Entry 8UE2 (X-ray diffraction, 3.00 A resolution); this record covers chains A and B.

Chain A (and B):
Name: Potassium channel subfamily K member 2
From: Mus musculus
Notes: chain B of this document is another copy of the same molecule, construct and numbering; everything in this record applies to it too
Reference sequence: P97438 (KCNK2_MOUSE), isoform P97438-2; numbering as in UniProt (aligned over 35-321)
Amino-acid sequence (287 residues; each row starts with the number of its first residue):
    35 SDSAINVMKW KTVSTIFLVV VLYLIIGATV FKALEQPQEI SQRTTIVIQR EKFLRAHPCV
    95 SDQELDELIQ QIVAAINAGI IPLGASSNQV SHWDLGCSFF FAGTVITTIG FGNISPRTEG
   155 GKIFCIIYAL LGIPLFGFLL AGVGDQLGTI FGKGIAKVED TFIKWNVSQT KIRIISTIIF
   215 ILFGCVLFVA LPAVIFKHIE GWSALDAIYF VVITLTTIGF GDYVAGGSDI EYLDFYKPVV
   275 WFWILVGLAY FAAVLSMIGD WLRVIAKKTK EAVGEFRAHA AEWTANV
Unresolved in the structure: 114-124 (chain B: 317-321)
Differences from the reference sequence: engineered mutation Arg84 (Lys in P97438), Glu85 (Gln in P97438), Lys86 (Thr in P97438), Leu88 (Ile in P97438), Arg89 (Ala in P97438), Ala90 (Gln in P97438), Pro92 (Ala in P97438), Ser95 (Asn in P97438), Asp96 (Ser in P97438), Gln97 (Thr in P97438), Ala119 (Asn in P97438), Cys131 (Ser in P97438), Ala300 (Ser in P97438), Ala306 (Glu in P97438)
Metal / ion sites: K+ site 1: Thr142, Ile143, Thr251, Ile252 (shared with Thr142(B), Ile143(B), Thr251(B), Ile252(B) of chain B); K+ site 2: Thr142, Thr251 (shared with Thr142(B), Thr251(B) of chain B); K+ site 3: Ile143, Gly144, Ile252, Gly253 (shared with Ile143(B), Gly144(B), Ile252(B), Gly253(B) of chain B); K+ site 4: Gly144, Phe145, Gly253, Phe254 (shared with Gly144(B), Phe145(B), Gly253(B), Phe254(B) of chain B)
Residues lining bound ligands:
  - Cd2+ (CD): Ser125, Asp128, Cys131
  - Q6F (N-[(2,4-dichlorophenyl)methyl]-4-[(methylsulfonyl)amino]benzamide): Ser125, His126, Gly130, Cys131, Phe134, Gly137, Thr138, Thr141, Ile143, Phe145, Asn147, Ile148, Val258, Ala259, Gly260, Gly261, Lys271, Val274, Trp275, Ile278
  - hexadecane (R16), molecule 1: Thr46, Thr49, Ile50, Val53, Leu296, Ile299, Ala300, Thr303, Lys304
  - hexadecane (R16), molecule 2: Tyr57, Ile60, Lys304, Val307
  - hexadecane (R16), molecule 3: Phe133, Lys271, Pro272, Trp275, Phe276
  - hexadecane (R16), molecule 4: Glu153, Gly154, Ile157, Phe158
  - hexadecane (R16), molecule 5: Leu221, Leu225, Pro226, Ile229, Phe230, Val273, Val274, Phe276, Trp277
  - hexadecane (R16), molecule 6: Ala238, Leu239, Ile242
Reported in the primary citation:
  - binding site for Q6F: Phe134, Gly260, Lys271, Trp275
  - mutagenesis - G171F, A286F: unchanged expression

Interface between chain A and chain B:
Residue-residue contacts (194):
  Lys43(A) with Asp179(B), salt bridge; Gln180(B)
  Trp44(A) with Gln180(B)
  Val47(A) with Gly176(B)
  Ile50(A) with Leu173(B)
  Phe51(A) with Leu173(B), hydrophobic
  Val53(A) with Leu169(B), hydrophobic
  Val54(A) with Leu169(B), hydrophobic; Leu173(B), hydrophobic
  Tyr57(A) with Ile140(B), hydrophobic; Tyr162(B), hydrogen bond (side chain-backbone); Leu165(B); Gly166(B), hydrogen bond (side chain-backbone)
  Leu58(A) with Phe133(B), hydrophobic; Ala136(B); Gly137(B); Ile140(B), hydrophobic; Tyr162(B); Trp275(B), hydrophobic
  Ile59(A) with Phe133(B)
  Gly61(A) with Tyr162(B)
  Ala62(A) with Ser132(B), hydrogen bond (backbone-side chain); Phe133(B)
  Val64(A) with Phe158(B), hydrophobic
  Phe65(A) with Trp127(B), hydrophobic; Ser132(B); Phe135(B), hydrophobic; Gly155(B); Phe158(B), hydrophobic; Cys159(B), hydrophobic
  Lys66(A) with Trp127(B); Asp128(B); Ser132(B)
  Leu68(A) with Thr152(B), hydrogen bond (backbone-side chain); Gly154(B); Gly155(B)
  Glu69(A) with Trp127(B); Pro150(B); Arg151(B), hydrogen bond (side chain-backbone); Thr152(B), hydrogen bond (side chain-backbone); Gly155(B)
  Gln70(A) with Ser125(B), hydrogen bond; Trp127(B)
  Gln72(A) with Thr152(B)
  Glu73(A) with Ser125(B), hydrogen bond; His126(B), hydrogen bond (side chain-backbone); Trp127(B), hydrogen bond (side chain-backbone)
  Arg77(A) with Gly113(B), hydrogen bond (side chain-backbone); Gln123(B); Val124(B), hydrogen bond (side chain-backbone); Ser125(B); His126(B), hydrogen bond
  Ile80(A) with Ala109(B), hydrophobic; Ile114(B), hydrophobic
  Gln83(A) with Gln105(B)
  Arg84(A) with Pro116(B), hydrogen bond (side chain-backbone); Leu117(B); Gly118(B)
  Phe87(A) with Leu102(B), hydrophobic; Gln105(B)
  His91(A) with Ser95(B); Glu98(B), salt bridge
  Cys93(A) with His91(B); Cys93(B), disulfide; Val94(B), hydrophobic
  Val94(A) with Val94(B), hydrophobic
  Glu98(A) with His91(B), salt bridge
  Asp100(A) with Leu117(B)
  Glu101(A) with Phe87(B)
  Leu102(A) with Leu99(B), hydrophobic; Leu102(B), hydrophobic
  Ile103(A) with Pro116(B)
  Gln105(A) with Gln83(B)
  Ile106(A) with Ile103(B), hydrophobic; Ile106(B), hydrophobic
  Ala109(A) with Ile80(B), hydrophobic
  Ala112(A) with Gln76(B)
  Ser125(A) with Gln70(B), hydrogen bond; Glu73(B); Arg77(B)
  His126(A) with Glu73(B), hydrogen bond (backbone-side chain); Arg77(B)
  Trp127(A) with Phe65(B), hydrophobic; Lys66(B); Glu69(B); Gln70(B); Glu73(B), hydrogen bond (backbone-side chain)
  Asp128(A) with Lys66(B); Gln70(B)
  Leu129(A) with Lys66(B)
  Ser132(A) with Ala62(B), hydrogen bond (side chain-backbone); Phe65(B); Lys66(B)
  Phe133(A) with Leu58(B), hydrophobic; Ile59(B); Ala62(B)
  Phe135(A) with Phe65(B), hydrophobic; Phe254(B), hydrophobic
  Ala136(A) with Leu58(B)
  Gly137(A) with Leu58(B)
  Val139(A) with Ile252(B); Phe254(B), hydrophobic
  Ile140(A) with Leu58(B), hydrophobic
  Thr142(A) with Thr250(B); Thr251(B); Ile252(B)
  Ile143(A) with Ile252(B)
  Gly144(A) with Ile252(B); Gly253(B); Phe254(B)
  Phe145(A) with Phe254(B)
  Gly146(A) with Phe254(B)
  Ser149(A) with Asp256(B)
  Pro150(A) with Glu69(B); Tyr243(B)
  Arg151(A) with Glu69(B), hydrogen bond (backbone-side chain); Asp256(B), salt bridge
  Thr152(A) with Leu68(B), hydrogen bond (side chain-backbone); Glu69(B), hydrogen bond
  Glu153(A) with Leu239(B)
  Gly154(A) with Leu68(B)
  Gly155(A) with Phe65(B); Glu69(B)
  Lys156(A) with Asp240(B), salt bridge; Tyr243(B); Tyr257(B), hydrogen bond
  Ile157(A) with Leu239(B), hydrophobic
  Phe158(A) with Val64(B), hydrophobic; Phe65(B), hydrophobic
  Cys159(A) with Phe65(B), hydrophobic; Phe254(B), hydrophobic
  Ile160(A) with Tyr243(B), hydrophobic; Val246(B), hydrophobic
  Tyr162(A) with Tyr57(B), hydrogen bond (side chain-backbone); Leu58(B); Gly61(B)
  Ala163(A) with Ile252(B), hydrophobic
  Leu164(A) with Ile292(B)
  Leu165(A) with Tyr57(B); Leu296(B)
  Gly166(A) with Tyr57(B), hydrogen bond (backbone-side chain)
  Ile167(A) with Thr250(B)
  Pro168(A) with Leu289(B); Ile292(B), hydrophobic; Gly293(B); Leu296(B), hydrophobic
  Leu169(A) with Val53(B), hydrophobic; Val54(B), hydrophobic; Leu296(B)
  Phe172(A) with Gly293(B); Arg297(B)
  Leu173(A) with Ile50(B), hydrophobic; Phe51(B), hydrophobic; Val54(B), hydrophobic
  Gly176(A) with Val47(B)
  Asp179(A) with Lys43(B), salt bridge
  Gln180(A) with Asn40(B); Lys43(B); Trp44(B)
  Thr183(A) with Asn40(B)
  Leu239(A) with Glu153(B); Ile157(B), hydrophobic
  Asp240(A) with Lys156(B), salt bridge
  Tyr243(A) with Pro150(B); Lys156(B); Ile160(B), hydrophobic
  Val246(A) with Ile160(B), hydrophobic
  Thr250(A) with Thr142(B); Ile167(B)
  Thr251(A) with Thr142(B)
  Ile252(A) with Val139(B); Thr142(B); Ile143(B); Gly144(B); Ala163(B), hydrophobic
  Gly253(A) with Gly144(B)
  Phe254(A) with Phe135(B), hydrophobic; Val139(B), hydrophobic; Gly144(B); Phe145(B); Gly146(B); Cys159(B), hydrophobic
  Asp256(A) with Ser149(B), hydrogen bond
  Tyr257(A) with Lys156(B), hydrogen bond
  Trp275(A) with Leu58(B), hydrophobic
  Leu289(A) with Pro168(B)
  Ile292(A) with Leu164(B); Pro168(B), hydrophobic
  Gly293(A) with Pro168(B); Phe172(B)
  Leu296(A) with Leu165(B); Pro168(B), hydrophobic; Leu169(B)
  Arg297(A) with Phe172(B)
Also at the interface, not in a pair above, chain A (109 interface residues in all): Asn40, Val55, Gln76, Val81, Thr138, Ile161, Phe170, Val177, Ile242, Ile247, Leu279, Phe285
Also at the interface, not in a pair above, chain B (113 interface residues in all): Val55, Gln72, Ala112, Leu129, Ile161, Phe170, Thr183, Lys187, Ile242, Ile247, Leu279, Phe285
Disulfides between the chains: Cys93(A)-Cys93(B)

In short:
109 residues of chain A face 113 of chain B across their interface, with 1 disulfide bond, 26 hydrogen bonds
and 7 salt bridges. Among the polar pairs are Lys43(A)-Asp179(B), His91(A)-Glu98(B) and Arg151(A)-Asp256(B).
The paper reports a binding site for Q6F at Phe134(A), Gly260(A) and Lys271(A) among others; G171F and A286F
of chain A leave expression unchanged.
Both chains are Potassium channel subfamily K member 2 (Mus musculus). Entry 8UE2 (Structure of
TREK-1CG*:ML335) was determined by X-ray diffraction together with 8UE9, 8UEC and 8UF6 from the same study.
